PDB entry 4Q9U | X-ray diffraction, 4.62 A resolution (low resolution: residue-level contacts below are approximate; hydrogen-bond / salt-bridge calls are withheld) | chains G and H of the 8 polymer chains in the assembly

[Chain G (and H)]
Protein: Rab GTPase-binding effector protein 1
From: Homo sapiens
Notes: chain H of this document is another copy of the same molecule, construct and numbering; everything in this record applies to it too
UniProtKB: Q15276 (RABE1_HUMAN); residue numbers follow UniProt; this construct covers 552-642
Amino-acid sequence (92 residues; row label = number of the first residue in the row):
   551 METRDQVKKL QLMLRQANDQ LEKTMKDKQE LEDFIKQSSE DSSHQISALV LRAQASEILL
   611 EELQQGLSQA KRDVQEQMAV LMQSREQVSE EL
Disordered / not traced: 551, 636-642 (chain H: 551-552, 635-642)
Differences from the reference sequence: expression tag (551)
Reported in the primary citation:
  - mutagenesis - N568A/E572A/Q579A/E582A, I608A/D623A: unchanged catalytic activity with Rab5 GDP/GTP exchange factor
  - mutagenesis - E607K, I608D: unchanged binding to Rab5 GDP/GTP exchange factor

[Chain G / chain H interface]
Pairs across the interface (37; chain G residue first):
  T553(G) with T553(H)
  V557(G) with Q556(H); V557(H)
  L560(G) with V557(H); L560(H); Q561(H)
  M563(G) with L564(H)
  L571(G) with Q570(H); L571(H)
  T574(G) with T574(H); M575(H)
  M575(G) with T574(H)
  D577(G) with K578(H)
  K578(G) with D577(H); K578(H); L581(H)
  L581(G) with K578(H); L581(H); E582(H)
  E582(G) with L581(H)
  I585(G) with I585(H)
  V600(G) with R602(H)
  Q604(G) with R602(H)
  E607(G) with R602(H); S606(H)
  L610(G) with S606(H); L609(H); L610(H); L613(H)
  L613(G) with L613(H)
  Q614(G) with L613(H)
  V624(G) with V624(H)
  M628(G) with Q627(H); M628(H)
  L631(G) with L631(H)
  R635(G) with L631(H); Q633(H)
Interface residues without a listed pair, chain G (28 interface residues in all): Q556, L564, A567, K573, E611, L617
Interface residues without a listed pair, chain H (28 interface residues in all): M563, N568, S634

[Overview]
Chain G and chain H each contribute 28 residues to their interface. From the paper: N568A/E572A/Q579A/E582A
and I608A/D623A of chain G leave catalytic activity with Rab5 GDP/GTP exchange factor unchanged; E607K and
I608D of chain G leave binding to Rab5 GDP/GTP exchange factor unchanged.
Chain G and chain H are both Rab GTPase-binding effector protein 1 (Homo sapiens); the structure, Crystal
structure of the Rab5, Rabex-5delta and Rabaptin-5C21 complex, was determined by X-ray diffraction, deposited
together with 4N3X, 4N3Y and 4N3Z.
